4I3R - chains H and L of the 3 polymer chains in the assembly; structure by X-ray diffraction, 3.00 A resolution.

[Chain H]
Molecule: Heavy chain of VRC-PG04 Fab
Organism: Homo sapiens
Notes: antibody fragment or engineered binder
Chain sequence (228 residues; row label = number of the first residue in the row; a row labelled like 52A-52B holds insertion residues (52A, then the next letters in order)):
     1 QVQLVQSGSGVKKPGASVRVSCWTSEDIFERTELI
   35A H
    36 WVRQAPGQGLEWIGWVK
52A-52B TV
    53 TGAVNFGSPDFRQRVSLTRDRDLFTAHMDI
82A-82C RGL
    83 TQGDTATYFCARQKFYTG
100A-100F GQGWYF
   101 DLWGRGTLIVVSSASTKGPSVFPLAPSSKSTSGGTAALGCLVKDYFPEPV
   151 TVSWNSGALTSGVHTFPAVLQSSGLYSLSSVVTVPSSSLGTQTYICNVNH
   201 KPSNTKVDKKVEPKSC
Disulfide bonds: Cys-22/Cys-92, Cys-140/Cys-196

[Chain L]
Molecule: Light chain of VRC-PG04 Fab
Organism: Homo sapiens
Notes: antibody fragment or engineered binder
Chain sequence (208 residues; each row starts with the number of its first residue; note: 6 numbers in that range are skipped by the numbering (no residue carries them; nothing is unmodelled there)):
     1 EIVLTQSPGTLSLSPGETASLSCTAAS
    30 YGHMTWYQKKPGQPPKLLIFATSKRASGIPDRFSGSQFGKQYTLTITRME
    80 PEDFARYYCQQL
    96 EFFGQGTRLEIRRTVAAPSVFIFPPSDEQLKSGTASVVCLLNNFYPREAK
   146 VQWKVDNALQSGNSQESVTEQDSKDSTYSLSSTLTLSKADYEKHKVYACE
   196 VTHQGLSSPVTKSFNRGEC
Disulfide bonds: Cys-23/Cys-88, Cys-134/Cys-194

[How chain H and chain L interact]
Contacting residue pairs (65):
  Gln-39(H) with Lys-38(L), hydrogen bond
  Gln-43(H) with Tyr-87(L)
  Gly-44(H) with Tyr-87(L)
  Leu-45(H) with Tyr-87(L), hydrophobic; Phe-98(L)
  Trp-47(H) with Glu-96(L)
  Phe-91(H) with Pro-43(L), hydrophobic
  Gly-100A(H) with His-32(L)
  Gln-100B(H) with His-32(L); Ala-50(L); Lys-53(L), hydrogen bond
  Gly-100C(H) with Leu-91(L)
  Trp-100D(H) with Thr-34(L), hydrogen bond (backbone-side chain); Gln-89(L); Leu-91(L); Glu-96(L)
  Tyr-100E(H) with Thr-34(L); Tyr-36(L); Phe-49(L), hydrophobic
  Phe-100F(H) with Tyr-36(L), hydrogen bond (backbone-side chain); Leu-46(L); Gln-89(L)
  Asp-101(H) with Leu-46(L)
  Trp-103(H) with Tyr-36(L), hydrophobic; Pro-43(L), hydrophobic; Pro-44(L), hydrophobic
  Gly-104(H) with Pro-43(L)
  Phe-122(H) with Ser-121(L); Gln-124(L)
  Pro-123(H) with Ser-121(L), hydrogen bond (backbone-side chain)
  Leu-124(H) with Phe-118(L), hydrophobic; Val-133(L), hydrophobic
  Ala-125(H) with Phe-118(L)
  Ser-127(H) with Ile-117(L); Phe-118(L)
  Ser-132(H) with Val-115(L), hydrogen bond (side chain-backbone); Phe-116(L); Lys-207(L), hydrogen bond
  Ala-137(H) with Phe-116(L), hydrophobic; Phe-118(L)
  Leu-141(H) with Ser-131(L)
  Lys-143(H) with Ser-131(L)
  His-164(H) with Asn-137(L); Asn-138(L), hydrogen bond; Thr-164(L); Ser-174(L), hydrogen bond
  Phe-166(H) with Leu-135(L), hydrophobic; Ser-162(L); Thr-164(L); Ser-174(L); Leu-175(L); Ser-176(L)
  Pro-167(H) with Ser-162(L), hydrogen bond (backbone-side chain); Val-163(L)
  Val-169(H) with Gln-160(L); Glu-161(L); Ser-162(L)
  Leu-170(H) with Gln-160(L)
  Gln-171(H) with Gln-160(L)
  Ser-179(H) with Ser-176(L)
  Val-181(H) with Leu-135(L), hydrophobic
  Thr-183(H) with Asn-137(L)
  Lys-209(H) with Glu-123(L), salt bridge
  Lys-214(H) with Pro-119(L)
  Cys-216(H) with Cys-214(L), disulfide
Other interface residues (no listed pair), chain H (40 interface residues in all): Val-37, Val-121, Thr-135, Leu-138
Other interface residues (no listed pair), chain L (43 interface residues in all): Gln-42, Thr-129, Asp-167, Thr-178, Thr-180
Inter-chain disulfides: Cys-216(H)/Cys-214(L)

[Summary]
Chain H and chain L form an interface of 40 and 43 residues respectively; the contacts include 1 disulfide
bond, 10 hydrogen bonds and 1 salt bridge. Polar pairs include Lys-209(H)/Glu-123(L), Gln-39(H)/Lys-38(L) and
Trp-100D(H)/Thr-34(L).
Chain H is Heavy chain of VRC-PG04 Fab and chain L is Light chain of VRC-PG04 Fab, both from Homo sapiens; the
structure, Crystal structure of the outer domain of HIV-1 gp120 in complex with VRC-PG04 space group P3221,
was determined by X-ray diffraction, deposited together with 4I3S.
